3CC0 - chains B and C of the 3 polymer chains in the assembly; structure by X-ray diffraction, 1.75 A resolution.

[Chain B (and C)]
Name: Dishevelled-2
From: Homo sapiens
Notes: fragment: PDZ domain; chain C of this document is another copy of the same molecule, construct and numbering; everything in this record applies to it too
UniProt: O14641 (DVL2_HUMAN); residues 264-354 here = UniProt positions 264-354
Amino-acid sequence (108 residues; row label = number of the first residue in the row):
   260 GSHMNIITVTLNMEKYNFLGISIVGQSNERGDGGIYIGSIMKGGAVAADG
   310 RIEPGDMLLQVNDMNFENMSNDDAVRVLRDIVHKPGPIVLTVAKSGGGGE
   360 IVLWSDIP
Disordered / not traced: 276, 322, 356-358 (chain C: 260-263, 276, 344-345, 355-357)
Sequence notes: expression tag (260-263); engineered mutation Ser354 (Cys in O14641); linker (355-357)

[Interface between chain B and chain C]
Contacting residue pairs (37; chain B residue first):
  Phe277(B) with Asp365(C); Pro367(C)
  Leu278(B) with Trp363(C), hydrophobic; Asp365(C), hydrogen bond (backbone-side chain)
  Gly279(B) with Asp365(C), hydrogen bond (backbone-side chain); Ile366(C)
  Ile280(B) with Trp363(C); Ser364(C); Asp365(C), hydrogen bond (backbone-side chain); Ile366(C)
  Ser281(B) with Trp363(C); Ser364(C); Ile366(C)
  Ile282(B) with Val361(C); Leu362(C), hydrogen bond (backbone-backbone); Trp363(C), hydrogen bond (backbone-backbone)
  Val283(B) with Glu359(C); Ile360(C); Leu362(C)
  Gly284(B) with Gly358(C); Glu359(C); Ile360(C), hydrogen bond (backbone-backbone); Leu362(C)
  Gln285(B) with Gly358(C); Glu359(C), hydrogen bond
  Ser286(B) with Gly358(C), hydrogen bond (backbone-backbone)
  Glu288(B) with Lys301(C), salt bridge
  Ser298(B) with Ile366(C)
  Met300(B) with Ile366(C), hydrophobic; Pro367(C)
  Asn330(B) with Lys301(C); Leu362(C)
  Asp331(B) with Lys301(C), salt bridge
  Val334(B) with Lys301(C); Leu362(C)
  Leu337(B) with Trp363(C), hydrophobic
  Val341(B) with Trp363(C), hydrophobic
Other interface residues (no listed pair), chain B (23 interface residues in all): Ile294, Ile299, Ala333, Arg338, His342

[In short]
23 residues of chain B and 11 residues of chain C are in contact, with 8 hydrogen bonds and 2 salt bridges.
Polar pairs include Glu288(B)-Lys301(C), Asp331(B)-Lys301(C) and Leu278(B)-Asp365(C).
Chain B and chain C are both Dishevelled-2 (Homo sapiens); the structure, The Dvl2 PDZ Domain in Complex with
the N3 Inhibitory Peptide, was determined by X-ray diffraction together with 3CBX, 3CBY and 3CBZ from the same
study.
